9ICI - chains P and A of the 3 polymer chains in the assembly; structure by X-ray diffraction, 3.10 A resolution.

[Chain P]
Molecule: 8-nt DNA strand
Sequence (8 nucleotides; row label = number of the first residue in the row):
     1 TCTAATGT
Bound ions: Na+: DT6 (shared with Thr101(A), Val103(A), Ile106(A) of chain A); Zn2+: DT8 (shared with Asp190(A), Asp192(A) of chain A)

[Chain A]
Protein: Protein (DNA polymerase beta (e.c.2.7.7.7))
Source organism: Homo sapiens
Reference sequence: P06746 (DPOB_HUMAN); residues 2-335 here correspond to UniProt positions 1-334 (UniProt number = residue number - 1)
Chain sequence (335 residues; row label = number of the first residue in the row):
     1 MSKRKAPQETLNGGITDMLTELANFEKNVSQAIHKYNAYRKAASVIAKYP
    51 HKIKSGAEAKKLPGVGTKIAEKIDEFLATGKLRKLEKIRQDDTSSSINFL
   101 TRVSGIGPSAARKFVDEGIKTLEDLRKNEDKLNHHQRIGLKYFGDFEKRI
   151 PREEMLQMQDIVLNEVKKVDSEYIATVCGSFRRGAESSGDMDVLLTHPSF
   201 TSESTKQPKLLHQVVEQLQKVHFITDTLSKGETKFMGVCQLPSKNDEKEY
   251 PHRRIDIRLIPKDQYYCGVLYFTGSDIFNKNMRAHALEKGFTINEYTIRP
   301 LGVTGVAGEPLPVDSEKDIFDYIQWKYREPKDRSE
Not modelled in the structure: 1-8
Swiss-Prot annotation at these positions:
  - binding site (K(+)): Lys61
  - binding site (Na(+)): Lys61
Bound ions: Zn2+ site 1: His51, His134; Na+ site 1: Lys60, Leu62; Na+ site 2: Thr101, Val103, Ile106 (shared with DT6(P) of chain P); Zn2+ site 2: Asp190, Asp192 (shared with DT8(P) of chain P)

[Interface between chain P and chain A]
Contacting residue pairs (18):
  DA4(P) with Ser109(A), phosphate contact
  DA5(P) with Gly105(A), sugar contact; Ile106(A), phosphate contact; Gly107(A), hydrogen bond to the phosphate; Pro108(A), phosphate contact; Ser109(A), hydrogen bond to the phosphate; Ala110(A), hydrogen bond to the phosphate
  DT6(P) with Thr101(A), phosphate contact; Val103(A), phosphate contact; Gly105(A), hydrogen bond to the phosphate; Ile106(A), hydrogen bond to the phosphate; Lys234(A), base contact
  DG7(P) with Arg254(A), salt bridge to the phosphate
  DT8(P) with Asp190(A), phosphate contact; Asp192(A), phosphate contact; Asp256(A), phosphate contact; Arg258(A), hydrogen bond to the phosphate; Phe272(A), phosphate contact
Other interface residues (no listed pair), chain A (18 interface residues in all): Ser104, His135, Met236

[Summary]
5 residues of chain P face 18 of chain A across their interface; the contacts include 6 hydrogen bonds and 1
salt bridge. Among the polar pairs are DA5(P)-Gly107(A), DA5(P)-Ser109(A) and DA5(P)-Ala110(A). From UniProt:
K+-binding residue Lys61(A) and Na+-binding residue Lys61(A) on chain A.
Chain P is an 8-nt DNA strand and chain A is Protein (DNA polymerase beta (e.c.2.7.7.7)) (Homo sapiens); the
structure, DNA polymerase beta (pol B) (e.c.2.7.7.7) complexed with seven base pairs of DNA; soaked in the
..., was determined by X-ray diffraction (same publication as 1ZQA, 1ZQB, 1ZQC, 1ZQD, 1ZQE, 1ZQG and 28
further entries).
